PDB entry 5GRU | X-ray diffraction, 1.96 A resolution | chains A and H of the 3 polymer chains in the assembly

# Chain A
Name: Maltose-binding periplasmic protein
Source organism: Escherichia coli
UniProtKB: P0AEX9 (MALE_ECOLI); residues 1-366 here correspond to UniProt positions 27-392 (UniProt number = residue number + 26)
Chain sequence (383 residues; numbered 1 to 383; the number before each row is that of its first residue):
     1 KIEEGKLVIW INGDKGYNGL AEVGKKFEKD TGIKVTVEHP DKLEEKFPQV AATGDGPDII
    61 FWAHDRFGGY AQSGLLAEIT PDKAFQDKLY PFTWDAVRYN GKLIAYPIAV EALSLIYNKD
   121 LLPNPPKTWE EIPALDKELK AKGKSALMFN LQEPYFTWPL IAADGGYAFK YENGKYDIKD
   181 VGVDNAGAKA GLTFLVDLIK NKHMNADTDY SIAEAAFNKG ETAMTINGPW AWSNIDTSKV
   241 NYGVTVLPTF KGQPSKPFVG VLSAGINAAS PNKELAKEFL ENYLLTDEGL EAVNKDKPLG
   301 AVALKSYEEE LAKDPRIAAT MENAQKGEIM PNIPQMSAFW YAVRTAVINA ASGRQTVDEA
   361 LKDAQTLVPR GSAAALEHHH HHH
Disordered / not traced: 1-6, 367-383
Differences from the reference sequence: expression tag (367-383)

# Chain H
Name: diabody protein
Source organism: Homo sapiens
Chain sequence (249 residues; numbered 1 to 249; the number before each row is that of its first residue):
     1 EVQLVESGGG LVQPGGSLRL SCAASGFNFS SSSIHWVRQA PGKGLEWVAS ISSSSGSTSY
    61 ADSVKGRFTI SADTSKNTAY LQMNSLTAED TAVYYCARGY YYTGLWYPYA MYEFGMDYWG
   121 QGTLVTVSSG GGGSDIQLTQ STSSLPASLG DRVTISCRAG QDISNHLNWY QQKPDGTVKL
   181 LIYYTSRLHS GVPSRFSGSG SGTDYSLTIS NLEQEDIATY FCQQGNTLPW TFGGGSKLEI
   241 KSRHHHHHH
Disordered / not traced: 1, 242-249
Cystine bridges: Cys22-Cys96, Cys157-Cys222

# Interface between chain A and chain H
Residue-residue contacts (35; chain A residue first):
  Gly13(A) with Ser54(H); Ser55(H)
  Asp14(A) with Ser54(H); Ser55(H)
  Asp41(A) with Ser57(H), hydrogen bond
  Trp62(A) with Tyr109(H)
  Asp65(A) with Trp106(H); Tyr107(H), hydrogen bond (side chain-backbone); Tyr109(H), hydrogen bond
  Arg66(A) with Tyr107(H); Tyr109(H), hydrogen bond (backbone-side chain)
  Glu111(A) with Leu105(H)
  Asn150(A) with Tyr102(H), hydrogen bond; Glu113(H)
  Glu153(A) with Tyr102(H); Trp106(H); Tyr112(H)
  Tyr155(A) with Leu105(H); Trp106(H), hydrophobic
  Phe156(A) with Tyr102(H)
  Asp209(A) with Glu113(H)
  Tyr210(A) with Tyr100(H); Tyr102(H), hydrophobic; Glu113(H), hydrogen bond (backbone-side chain)
  Ser211(A) with Tyr100(H); Glu113(H), hydrogen bond (backbone-side chain)
  Glu214(A) with Tyr100(H), hydrogen bond
  Trp230(A) with Leu105(H), hydrophobic
  Ser233(A) with Asn28(H), hydrogen bond
  Asn234(A) with Asn28(H), hydrogen bond; Ser31(H), hydrogen bond
  Thr237(A) with Asn28(H)
  Met330(A) with Leu105(H); Trp106(H), hydrophobic
  Trp340(A) with Trp106(H), hydrophobic
Also at the interface, not in a pair above, chain A (22 interface residues in all): Ala63
Also at the interface, not in a pair above, chain H (15 interface residues in all): Phe27, Thr58

# Summary
The interface between chain A and chain H involves 22 residues on one side and 15 on the other, with 11
hydrogen bonds. Among the polar pairs are Asp41(A)-Ser57(H), Asp65(A)-Tyr107(H) and Asp65(A)-Tyr109(H).
Here chain A is Maltose-binding periplasmic protein (Escherichia coli) and chain H is diabody protein (Homo
sapiens). Entry 5GRU (Structure of mono-specific diabody) was determined by X-ray diffraction together with
5GS2 from the same study.
